Entry 1URA (X-ray diffraction, 2.04 A resolution); this record covers chains A and B.

# Chain A (and B)
Molecule: Alkaline phosphatase
Source organism: Escherichia coli
Notes: EC 3.1.3.1; chain B of this document is another copy of the same molecule, construct and numbering; everything in this record applies to it too
UniProt: P00634 (PPB_ECOLI); residues 4-449 here correspond to UniProt positions 26-471 (UniProt number = residue number + 22)
Amino-acid sequence (446 residues; row label = number of the first residue in the row):
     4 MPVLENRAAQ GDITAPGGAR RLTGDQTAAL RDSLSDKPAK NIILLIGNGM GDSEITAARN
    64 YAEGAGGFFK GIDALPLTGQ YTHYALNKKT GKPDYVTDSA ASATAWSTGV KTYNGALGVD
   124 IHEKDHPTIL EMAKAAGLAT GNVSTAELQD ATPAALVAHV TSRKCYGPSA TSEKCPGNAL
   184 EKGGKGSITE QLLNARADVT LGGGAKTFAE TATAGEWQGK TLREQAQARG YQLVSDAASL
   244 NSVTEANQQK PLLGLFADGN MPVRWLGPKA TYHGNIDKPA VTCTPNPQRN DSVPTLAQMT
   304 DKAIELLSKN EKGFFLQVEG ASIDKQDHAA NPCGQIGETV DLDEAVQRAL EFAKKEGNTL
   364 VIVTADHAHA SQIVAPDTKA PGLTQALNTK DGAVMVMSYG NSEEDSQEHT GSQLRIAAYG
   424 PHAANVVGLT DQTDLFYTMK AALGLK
Disulfides: Cys168-Cys178, Cys286-Cys336
Differences from the reference sequence: engineered mutation Asn51 (Asp73 in P00634)
UniProt features mapped onto this chain:
  - active site: Ser102 (Phosphoserine intermediate)
  - binding site (Mg(2+)): Asp153, Thr155, Glu322
  - binding site (Zn(2+)): Asp327, His331, Asp369, His370, His412

# Chain A / chain B interface
Residue-residue contacts (198; chain A residue first):
  Arg10(A) with Val430(B), hydrogen bond (side chain-backbone); Gly431(B); Leu432(B), hydrogen bond (side chain-backbone); Thr433(B)
  Ile16(A) with Tyr87(B); Leu89(B), hydrophobic; Lys114(B)
  Thr17(A) with Leu89(B); Val113(B); Ile124(B); His125(B)
  Ala18(A) with Val113(B)
  Pro19(A) with Gly112(B); Val113(B); Tyr440(B)
  Gly20(A) with Gly112(B), hydrogen bond (backbone-backbone); Tyr440(B), hydrogen bond (backbone-side chain)
  Ala22(A) with Lys114(B); Asp434(B); Thr436(B)
  Arg23(A) with Thr436(B); Asp437(B); Tyr440(B)
  Arg24(A) with Thr85(B), hydrogen bond; Tyr87(B); Thr433(B); Asp434(B); Asp437(B), hydrogen bond (backbone-side chain)
  Leu25(A) with Asn428(B); Asp437(B), hydrogen bond (backbone-side chain)
  Asp28(A) with His425(B); Asn428(B), hydrogen bond
  Gln29(A) with Asn428(B), hydrogen bond (backbone-side chain)
  Thr30(A) with Ser38(B); Asp39(B); Ala427(B)
  Leu33(A) with Leu37(B), hydrophobic; Ala427(B), hydrophobic; Val430(B), hydrophobic
  Arg34(A) with Leu37(B), hydrogen bond (side chain-backbone); Ser38(B); Asp39(B), salt bridge
  Leu37(A) with Leu33(B), hydrophobic; Arg34(B), hydrogen bond (backbone-side chain); Leu37(B), hydrophobic
  Ser38(A) with Arg34(B)
  Asp39(A) with Thr30(B); Arg34(B), salt bridge
  Asp55(A) with Gln83(B); Ser415(B); Gln416(B), hydrogen bond
  Ser56(A) with Ser415(B), hydrogen bond (backbone-side chain)
  Thr59(A) with Gly414(B); Ser415(B); Gln416(B), hydrogen bond (side chain-backbone)
  Arg62(A) with Thr85(B); Gln416(B), hydrogen bond; Leu432(B)
  Asn63(A) with Tyr98(B)
  Ala68(A) with Tyr87(B); Pro96(B), hydrophobic; Tyr98(B), hydrophobic
  Gly69(A) with Tyr87(B)
  Asp76(A) with Leu432(B)
  Pro79(A) with Val430(B)
  Thr81(A) with Thr81(B), hydrogen bond (backbone-side chain); Gly82(B); Gln83(B); Val430(B); Gly431(B), hydrogen bond (side chain-backbone)
  Gly82(A) with Thr81(B); Gln83(B), hydrogen bond (backbone-side chain)
  Gln83(A) with Asp55(B); Thr81(B); Gly82(B), hydrogen bond (side chain-backbone); Gln83(B); Arg418(B), hydrogen bond
  Thr85(A) with Arg24(B), hydrogen bond; Arg62(B)
  Tyr87(A) with Ile16(B), hydrophobic; Ala68(B); Gly69(B)
  Leu89(A) with Ile16(B), hydrophobic; Thr17(B)
  Lys95(A) with Asp394(B); Gly395(B), hydrogen bond (side chain-backbone)
  Pro96(A) with Ala68(B), hydrophobic; Asp394(B); Ala396(B)
  Tyr98(A) with Asn63(B); Ala68(B), hydrophobic; Ile376(B), hydrophobic; Thr392(B), hydrogen bond; Asp394(B), hydrogen bond; Ala396(B); Val397(B); Met398(B), hydrophobic
  Val99(A) with Ile376(B); Val377(B); Ala378(B)
  Gly112(A) with Pro19(B); Gly20(B), hydrogen bond (backbone-backbone)
  Val113(A) with Thr17(B); Pro19(B)
  Lys114(A) with Ile16(B); Ala22(B)
  Ile124(A) with Thr17(B)
  Tyr275(A) with Glu406(B), hydrogen bond
  His276(A) with Glu406(B), salt bridge
  His372(A) with Gln375(B)
  Ala373(A) with Gln375(B), hydrogen bond (backbone-side chain)
  Gln375(A) with His372(B); Ala373(B), hydrogen bond (side chain-backbone); Gln375(B); Asn404(B); Thr413(B)
  Ile376(A) with Tyr98(B), hydrophobic; Val99(B); His412(B); Thr413(B); Gly414(B), hydrogen bond (backbone-backbone)
  Val377(A) with Val99(B); Asn404(B)
  Ala378(A) with Val99(B)
  Thr381(A) with Asn404(B); Glu411(B), hydrogen bond
  Lys382(A) with Ser405(B); Glu406(B), hydrogen bond (backbone-backbone); Glu407(B)
  Ala383(A) with Asn404(B); Glu406(B)
  Pro384(A) with Pro384(B); Gly403(B); Ser405(B); Glu406(B)
  Thr392(A) with Tyr98(B), hydrogen bond
  Asp394(A) with Lys95(B); Pro96(B); Tyr98(B), hydrogen bond
  Gly395(A) with Lys95(B), hydrogen bond (backbone-side chain)
  Ala396(A) with Pro96(B); Tyr98(B)
  Val397(A) with Tyr98(B)
  Met398(A) with Tyr98(B), hydrophobic
  Gly403(A) with Pro384(B); Gly403(B)
  Asn404(A) with Gln375(B); Thr381(B); Ala383(B)
  Ser405(A) with Lys382(B); Pro384(B)
  Glu406(A) with Tyr275(B), hydrogen bond; His276(B), salt bridge; Lys382(B), hydrogen bond (backbone-backbone); Ala383(B); Pro384(B)
  Glu411(A) with Thr381(B)
  His412(A) with Ile376(B)
  Thr413(A) with Gln375(B); Ile376(B)
  Gly414(A) with Thr59(B); Ile376(B), hydrogen bond (backbone-backbone)
  Ser415(A) with Asp55(B); Ser56(B), hydrogen bond (side chain-backbone); Thr59(B)
  Gln416(A) with Asp55(B), hydrogen bond; Thr59(B), hydrogen bond (backbone-side chain); Arg62(B), hydrogen bond
  Arg418(A) with Gln83(B), hydrogen bond; Gln416(B)
  His425(A) with Asp28(B), salt bridge
  Ala427(A) with Thr30(B); Leu33(B), hydrophobic
  Asn428(A) with Leu25(B); Asp28(B), hydrogen bond; Gln29(B), hydrogen bond (side chain-backbone)
  Val430(A) with Arg10(B), hydrogen bond (backbone-side chain); Leu33(B), hydrophobic; Pro79(B); Thr81(B)
  Gly431(A) with Arg10(B); Thr81(B), hydrogen bond (backbone-side chain)
  Leu432(A) with Arg10(B), hydrogen bond (backbone-side chain); Arg24(B); Arg62(B); Asp76(B)
  Thr433(A) with Arg10(B); Arg24(B)
  Asp434(A) with Ala22(B); Arg24(B)
  Thr436(A) with Ala22(B); Arg23(B)
  Asp437(A) with Arg23(B); Arg24(B), hydrogen bond (side chain-backbone); Leu25(B), hydrogen bond (side chain-backbone)
  Tyr440(A) with Pro19(B); Gly20(B), hydrogen bond (side chain-backbone); Arg23(B)
Interface residues without a listed pair, chain A (93 interface residues in all): Ala12, Gly27, Ile58, Phe71, Leu80, Gly94, Asp97, His125, His129, Pro379, Gly385, Ser401
Interface residues without a listed pair, chain B (93 interface residues in all): Ala12, Ala18, Gly27, Ile58, Leu80, Gly94, Asp97, His129, Pro379, Gly385, Ser401

# Overview
The chain A/chain B interface involves 93 residues from each chain, with 50 hydrogen bonds and 5 salt bridges.
Among the polar pairs are Arg34(A)-Asp39(B), His276(A)-Glu406(B) and His425(A)-Asp28(B). Curated annotation
(UniProt) lists active-site residue Ser102(A), 3 Mg2+-binding residues and 5 Zn2+-binding residues on chain A.
Chain A and chain B are both Alkaline phosphatase (Escherichia coli); the structure, Alkaline phosphatase
(D51ZN), was determined by X-ray diffraction together with 1URB from the same study.
